6JYL - chains J and K of the 11 polymer chains in the assembly; structure by electron microscopy, 3.37 A resolution.

[Chain J]
Molecule: 167-nt DNA strand
Source organism: Escherichia coli K-12
Sequence (167 nucleotides; each row starts with the number of its first residue; numbers below 1 keep their minus sign (DC-19 is residue -19)):
   -19 CTAGTACTTC TCGACAAGCT ATCGGATGTA TATATCTGAC ACGTGCCTGG AGACTAGGGA
    41 GTAATCCCCT TGGCGGTTAA AACGCGGGGG ACAGCGCGTA CGTGCGTTTA AGCGGTGCTA
   101 GAGCTGTCTA CGACCAATTG AGCGGCCTCG GCACCGGGAT TCTCGAG
Not modelled in the structure: -19 to 0, 147

[Chain K]
Molecule: ISWI chromatin-remodeling complex ATPase ISW1
Source organism: Saccharomyces cerevisiae (strain ATCC 204508 / S288c)
Notes: EC 3.6.4.-
UniProt: P38144 (ISW1_YEAST); numbering as in UniProt (aligned over 69-1129)
Sequence (1061 residues; numbered 69 to 1129; the number before each row is that of its first residue):
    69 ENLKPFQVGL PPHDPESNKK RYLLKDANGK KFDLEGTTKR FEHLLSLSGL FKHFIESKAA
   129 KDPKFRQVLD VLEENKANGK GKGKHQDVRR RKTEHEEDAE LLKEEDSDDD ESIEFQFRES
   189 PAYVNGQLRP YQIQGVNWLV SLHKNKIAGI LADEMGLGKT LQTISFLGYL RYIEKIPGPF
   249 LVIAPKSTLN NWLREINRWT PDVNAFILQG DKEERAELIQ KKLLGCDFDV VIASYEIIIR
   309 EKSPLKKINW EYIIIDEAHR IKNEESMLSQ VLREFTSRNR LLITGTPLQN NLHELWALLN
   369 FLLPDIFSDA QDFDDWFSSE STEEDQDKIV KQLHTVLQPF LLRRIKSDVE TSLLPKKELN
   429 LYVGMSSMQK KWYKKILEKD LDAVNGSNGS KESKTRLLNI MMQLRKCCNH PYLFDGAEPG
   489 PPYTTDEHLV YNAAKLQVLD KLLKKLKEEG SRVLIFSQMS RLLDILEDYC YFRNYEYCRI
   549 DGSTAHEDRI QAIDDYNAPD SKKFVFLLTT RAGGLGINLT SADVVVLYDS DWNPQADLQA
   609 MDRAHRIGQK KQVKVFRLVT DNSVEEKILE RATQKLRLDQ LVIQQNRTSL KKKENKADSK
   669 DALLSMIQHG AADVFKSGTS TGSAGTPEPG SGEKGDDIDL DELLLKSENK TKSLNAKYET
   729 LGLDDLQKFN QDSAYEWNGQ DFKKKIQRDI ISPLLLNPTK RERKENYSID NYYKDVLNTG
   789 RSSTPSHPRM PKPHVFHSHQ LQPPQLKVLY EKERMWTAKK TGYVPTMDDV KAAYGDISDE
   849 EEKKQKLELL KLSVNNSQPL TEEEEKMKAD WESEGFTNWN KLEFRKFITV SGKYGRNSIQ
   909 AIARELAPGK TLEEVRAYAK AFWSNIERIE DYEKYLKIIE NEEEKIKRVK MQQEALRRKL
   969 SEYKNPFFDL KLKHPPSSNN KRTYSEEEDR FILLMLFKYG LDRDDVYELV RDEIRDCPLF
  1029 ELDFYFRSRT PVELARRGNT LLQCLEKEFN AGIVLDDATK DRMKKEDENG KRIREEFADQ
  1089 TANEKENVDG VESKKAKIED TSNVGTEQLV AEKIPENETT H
Not modelled in the structure: 69-100, 128-129, 144-183, 449-459, 658-1129
Ligand contacts:
  - ADP (adenosine-5'-diphosphate): Gln195, Leu196, Arg197, Gln200, Glu222, Met223, Gly224, Leu225, Gly226, Lys227, Thr228, Leu229, Glu263, Asn586, Arg614, Ile615
  - beryllium trifluoride (BEF): Met223, Gly224, Lys227, Asp324, Glu325, Gly584, Gln607, Arg611, Arg614
UniProt features mapped onto this chain:
  - motif: Asp324 to His327 (DEAH box)
  - binding site (ATP): Asp221 to Thr228
  - modified residue: Thr694 (Phosphothreonine), Ser846 (Phosphoserine)
  - mutagenesis: Lys227 (K227A: Abolishes ATPase activity)

[Chain J / chain K interface]
Pairs across the interface (29; chain J residue first):
  DT51(J) with Leu466(K), phosphate contact
  DG52(J) with Arg464(K), salt bridge to the phosphate; Leu466(K), phosphate contact; Asn467(K), sugar contact
  DG53(J) with Met470(K), sugar contact; Lys474(K), salt bridge to the phosphate
  DC54(J) with Gln526(K), sugar contact; Met527(K), phosphate contact; Ser528(K), hydrogen bond to the phosphate; Arg579(K), hydrogen bond to the sugar
  DG55(J) with Glu304(K), hydrogen bond to the base; Asp549(K), phosphate contact; Gly550(K), hydrogen bond to the phosphate; Thr577(K), hydrogen bond to the phosphate; Ala580(K), phosphate contact
  DG56(J) with Lys254(K), phosphate contact; Glu304(K), sugar contact; Gly550(K), phosphate contact; Ser551(K), phosphate contact; Arg557(K), salt bridge to the phosphate
  DT57(J) with Lys254(K), phosphate contact; Glu304(K), sugar contact; Arg308(K), hydrogen bond to the phosphate; Ser551(K), base contact
  DT58(J) with Asp279(K), phosphate contact; Lys280(K), phosphate contact; Arg283(K), salt bridge to the phosphate; Arg308(K), salt bridge to the phosphate
  DA59(J) with Lys280(K), phosphate contact
Other interface residues (no listed pair), chain K (24 interface residues in all): Gly278, Ile305, Arg529

[In short]
9 residues of chain J and 24 residues of chain K are in contact; the contacts include 6 hydrogen bonds and 5
salt bridges. Polar contacts include DG55(J)-Glu304(K), DC54(J)-Arg579(K) and DC54(J)-Ser528(K). Chain K binds
ADP and beryllium trifluoride.
Chain J is a 167-nt DNA strand (Escherichia coli K-12) and chain K is ISWI chromatin-remodeling complex ATPase
ISW1 (Saccharomyces cerevisiae (strain ATCC 204508 / S288c)); the structure, The crosslinked complex of
ISWI-nucleosome in the ADP.BeF-bound state, was determined by electron microscopy together with 6K1P and 6IRO
from the same study.
